Entry 7LBW (X-ray diffraction, 2.84 A resolution); this record covers chains A and C of the 6 polymer chains in the assembly.

[Chain A]
Molecule: Transcription factor A, mitochondrial
From: Homo sapiens
UniProt: Q00059 (TFAM_HUMAN); residue numbers follow UniProt; this construct covers 43-246
Chain sequence (204 residues; numbered 43 to 246; the number before each row is that of its first residue):
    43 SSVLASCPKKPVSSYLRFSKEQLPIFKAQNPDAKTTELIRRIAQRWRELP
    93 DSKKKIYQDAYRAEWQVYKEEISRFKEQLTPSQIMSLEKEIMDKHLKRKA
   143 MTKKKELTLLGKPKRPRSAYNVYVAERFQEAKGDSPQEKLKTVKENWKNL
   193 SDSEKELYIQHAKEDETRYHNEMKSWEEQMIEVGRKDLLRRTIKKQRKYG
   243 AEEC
Unresolved in the structure: 43, 237-246
Curated features (UniProtKB/Swiss-Prot):
  - DNA-binding region: Pro50 to Lys118 (HMG box 1), Pro155 to Glu219 (HMG box 2)
  - site (Intercalates between bases and promotes DNA bending): Leu58, Leu182
  - modified residue: Ser55 (Phosphoserine), Ser56 (Phosphoserine), Ser61 (Phosphoserine), Thr122 (Phosphothreonine), Ser160 (Phosphoserine), Ser193 (Phosphoserine), Ser195 (Phosphoserine)
  - natural variant: Pro178 (P178L: In MTDPS15)
  - mutagenesis: Thr77 (T77A: Moderate reduction in DNA bending), Tyr162 (Y162A: Moderate reduction in DNA bending)
From the paper describing this entry:
  - binding site for the 22-nt DNA strand (chain C): Pro178

[Chain C]
Molecule: 22-nt DNA strand
Sequence (22 nucleotides; numbered 1 to 22; the number before each row is that of its first residue):
     1 TAGCCTTTCTATTAGCTCTTAG

[How chain A and chain C interact]
Pairs across the interface (29; chain A residue first):
  Lys139(A) with DA2(C), phosphate contact
  Met143(A) with DT1(C), phosphate contact; DA2(C), sugar contact
  Lys146(A) with DA2(C), phosphate contact
  Lys147(A) with DT1(C), sugar contact
  Arg157(A) with DT10(C), hydrogen bond to the base; DA11(C), sugar contact
  Pro158(A) with DT10(C), sugar contact
  Ser160(A) with DC9(C), phosphate contact
  Tyr162(A) with DT6(C), hydrogen bond to the base; DT7(C), sugar contact; DT8(C), sugar contact
  Gln179(A) with DC4(C), base contact; DC5(C), base contact
  Leu182(A) with DC5(C), base contact; DT6(C), base contact
  Lys183(A) with DC5(C), hydrogen bond to the phosphate; DT6(C), salt bridge to the phosphate
  Lys186(A) with DT6(C), phosphate contact; DT7(C), salt bridge to the phosphate
  Trp189(A) with DT8(C), hydrogen bond to the phosphate
  Tyr211(A) with DT10(C), phosphate contact; DA11(C), hydrogen bond to the phosphate
  Arg232(A) with DA11(C), salt bridge to the phosphate; DT12(C), phosphate contact
  Arg233(A) with DT12(C), hydrogen bond to the phosphate
  Thr234(A) with DA11(C), sugar contact; DT12(C), hydrogen bond to the phosphate
  Lys236(A) with DA11(C), phosphate contact
Interface residues without a listed pair, chain A (23 interface residues in all): Ala161, Pro178, Glu208, Leu231, Ile235

[Overview]
23 residues of chain A and 11 residues of chain C are in contact; the contacts include 7 hydrogen bonds and 3
salt bridges. Polar pairs include Arg157(A)-DT10(C), Tyr162(A)-DT6(C) and Lys183(A)-DC5(C). The paper reports
a binding site for the 22-nt DNA strand (chain C) at Pro178(A).
Here chain A is Transcription factor A, mitochondrial (Homo sapiens) and chain C is a 22-nt DNA strand. Entry
7LBW (Crystal structure of TFAM (mitochondrial transcription factor A) bridging two non-sequence specific DNA
substrates) was determined by X-ray diffraction (same publication as 7LBX).
